PDB entry 8YTL | X-ray diffraction, 2.00 A resolution | chains A and B

Chain A:
Protein: Peroxisome proliferator-activated receptor alpha
Organism: Homo sapiens
UniProt: Q07869 (PPARA_HUMAN); numbering as in UniProt (aligned over 200-468)
Amino-acid sequence (272 residues; each row starts with the number of its first residue):
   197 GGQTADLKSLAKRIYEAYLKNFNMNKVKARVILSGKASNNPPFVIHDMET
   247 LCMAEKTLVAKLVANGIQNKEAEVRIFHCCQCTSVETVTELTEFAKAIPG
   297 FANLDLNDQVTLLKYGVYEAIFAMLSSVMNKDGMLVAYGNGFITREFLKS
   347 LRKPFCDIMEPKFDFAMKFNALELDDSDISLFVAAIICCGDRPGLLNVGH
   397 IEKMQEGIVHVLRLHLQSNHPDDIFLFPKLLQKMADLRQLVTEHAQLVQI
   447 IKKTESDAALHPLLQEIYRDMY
Not modelled in the structure: 197-201, 231-237, 259-264, 468
Sequence notes: expression tag (197-199)
Curated features (UniProtKB/Swiss-Prot):
  - binding site (indeglitazar): Ser-280, Tyr-314, Tyr-464
  - site: Leu-433 (Essential for heterodimerization with RXRA)
Residues lining bound ligands:
  - A1LZ0 (1-(4-fluorophenyl)-6-[4-[(2-methylpropan-2-yl)oxycarbonyl]piperazin-1-yl]-3-pentan-3-yl-pyrazolo[3,4-b]pyridine-4-carboxylic acid): Glu-269, Ile-272, Phe-273, Cys-276, Gln-277, Thr-279, Ser-280, Thr-283, Tyr-314, Ile-317, Phe-318, Met-320, Leu-321, Val-324, Met-330, Leu-344, Leu-347, Phe-351, Ile-354, Met-355, His-440, Leu-443, Val-444, Ile-447, Leu-456, Leu-460, Tyr-464
  - s-1,2-propanediol (PGO): Asn-219, Met-220, Thr-279, Leu-331, Val-332, Ala-333, Tyr-334, Gly-335

Chain B:
Protein: Peroxisome proliferator-activated receptor gamma coactivator 1-alpha
Organism: Homo sapiens
UniProt: Q9UBK2 (PRGC1_HUMAN); residues 135-156 here = UniProt positions 135-156
Amino-acid sequence (22 residues; each row starts with the number of its first residue):
   135 PQEAEEPSLLKKLLLAPANTQL
Not modelled in the structure: 135-140, 151-156
Curated features (UniProtKB/Swiss-Prot):
  - motif: Leu-144 to Leu-148 (LXXLL motif)
  - modified residue: Lys-146 (N6-acetyllysine)

Interface between chain A and chain B:
Contacting residue pairs (20; chain A residue first):
  Thr-285(A) / Leu-147(B)
  Thr-288(A) / Leu-147(B)
  Glu-289(A) / Leu-147(B)
  Lys-292(A) / Leu-147(B)  hydrogen bond (side chain-backbone)
  Lys-292(A) / Leu-148(B)  hydrogen bond (side chain-backbone)
  Lys-292(A) / Ala-150(B)
  Phe-297(A) / Leu-148(B)  hydrophobic
  Leu-302(A) / Lys-145(B)
  Leu-302(A) / Leu-149(B)  hydrophobic
  Asn-303(A) / Lys-145(B)  hydrogen bond
  Gln-305(A) / Leu-148(B)
  Val-306(A) / Lys-145(B)
  Val-306(A) / Leu-148(B)  hydrophobic
  Leu-309(A) / Leu-148(B)  hydrophobic
  Pro-458(A) / Leu-143(B)
  Leu-459(A) / Leu-143(B)
  Glu-462(A) / Ser-142(B)
  Glu-462(A) / Leu-143(B)  hydrogen bond (side chain-backbone)
  Glu-462(A) / Leu-144(B)  hydrogen bond (side chain-backbone)
  Ile-463(A) / Leu-144(B)  hydrophobic
Interface residues without a listed pair, chain A (16 interface residues in all): Val-284, Lys-310

Summary:
Chain A and chain B form an interface of 16 and 8 residues respectively, with 5 hydrogen bonds. Polar contacts
include Lys-292(A)/Leu-147(B), Lys-292(A)/Leu-148(B) and Asn-303(A)/Lys-145(B). Ligands of chain A:
s-1,2-propanediol and compound A1LZ0. From UniProt: 3 indeglitazar-binding residues on chain A.
Here chain A is Peroxisome proliferator-activated receptor alpha and chain B is Peroxisome
proliferator-activated receptor gamma coactivator 1-alpha, both from Homo sapiens. Entry 8YTL (Human PPAR
alpha ligand binding domain in complex with a 1H-pyrazolo[3,4-b]pyridine-derived compound) was determined by
X-ray diffraction.
